7B1B - chains A and D of the 4 polymer chains in the assembly; structure by electron microscopy, 4.23 A resolution (low resolution: residue-level contacts below are approximate; hydrogen-bond / salt-bridge calls are withheld).

# Chain A
Molecule: Toll-like receptor
Organism: Aedes aegypti
UniProt: A0A6I8TEX2 (A0A6I8TEX2_AEDAE); residue numbers follow UniProt; this construct covers 28-789
Amino-acid sequence (768 residues; each row starts with the number of its first residue):
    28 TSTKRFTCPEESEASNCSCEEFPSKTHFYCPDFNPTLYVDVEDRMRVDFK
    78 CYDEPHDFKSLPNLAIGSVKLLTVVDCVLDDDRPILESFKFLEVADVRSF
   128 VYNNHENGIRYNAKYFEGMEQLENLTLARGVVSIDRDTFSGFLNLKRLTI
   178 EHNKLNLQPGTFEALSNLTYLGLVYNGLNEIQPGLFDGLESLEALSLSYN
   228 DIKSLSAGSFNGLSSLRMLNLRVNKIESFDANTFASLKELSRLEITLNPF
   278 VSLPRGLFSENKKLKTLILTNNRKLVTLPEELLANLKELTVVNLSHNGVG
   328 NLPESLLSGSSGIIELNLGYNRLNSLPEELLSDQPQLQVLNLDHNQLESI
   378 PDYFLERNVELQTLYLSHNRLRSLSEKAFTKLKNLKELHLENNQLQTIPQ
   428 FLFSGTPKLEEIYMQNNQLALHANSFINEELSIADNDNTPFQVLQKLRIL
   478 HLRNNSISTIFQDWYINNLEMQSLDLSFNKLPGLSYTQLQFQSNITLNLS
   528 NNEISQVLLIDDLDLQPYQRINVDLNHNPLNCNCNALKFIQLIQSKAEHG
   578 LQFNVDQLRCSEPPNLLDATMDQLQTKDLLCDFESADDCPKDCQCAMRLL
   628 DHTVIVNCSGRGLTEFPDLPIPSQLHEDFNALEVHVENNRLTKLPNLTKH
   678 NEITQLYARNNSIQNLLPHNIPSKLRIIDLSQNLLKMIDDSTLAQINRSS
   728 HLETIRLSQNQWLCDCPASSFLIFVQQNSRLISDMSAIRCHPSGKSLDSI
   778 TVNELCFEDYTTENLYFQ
Unresolved in the structure: 28-30, 785-795
Construct notes: expression tag (790-795)
Disulfides: Cys35-Cys46, Cys44-Cys57, Cys78-Cys104, Cys559-Cys587, Cys561-Cys608, Cys616-Cys622, Cys620-Cys635, Cys741-Cys767, Cys743-Cys783
Glycans and other covalent adducts: N-acetylglucosamine (NAG) linked to Asn151, Asn194, Asn481, Asn521, Asn634, Asn687
From the paper describing this entry:
  - post-translational modification sites: Asn521

# Chain D
Molecule: Aael013433-pa
Organism: Aedes aegypti
UniProt: Q16J57 (Q16J57_AEDAE); residues 1-102 here correspond to UniProt positions 142-243 (UniProt number = residue number + 141)
Amino-acid sequence (112 residues; numbered 1 to 112; the number before each row is that of its first residue):
     1 SDTANAPFLCESEQLLIHPKEELSRNNSMVWIVNTKDYKQGVRIEKCLKR
    51 QLGKPCNFCDADTECKQLFHYRTLVAVDKVTKKPYKEQVLLPSCCKCAKI
   101 LSTGWSHPQFEK
Unresolved in the structure: 1-5, 105-112
Construct notes: expression tag (103-112)
Disulfides: Cys10-Cys65, Cys47-Cys95, Cys56-Cys97

# How chain A and chain D interact
Pairs across the interface (5; chain A residue first):
  Glu48(A) - Lys86(D)
  Phe49(A) - Lys86(D)
  Phe49(A) - Gln88(D)
  Met245(A) - Gly104(D)
  Asn247(A) - Gly104(D)
Interface residues without a listed pair, chain A (5 interface residues in all): His54
Interface residues without a listed pair, chain D (4 interface residues in all): Tyr71
Interface features reported in the paper:
  - specific contacts: His54(A)-Tyr71(D)

# Summary
Chain A and chain D form an interface of 5 and 4 residues respectively. The paper describes a contact between
His54(A) and Tyr71(D). N-acetylglucosamine is covalently linked to Asn151(A), Asn194(A), Asn481(A), Asn521(A),
Asn634(A) and Asn687(A). From the paper: a modification site at Asn521(A).
Chain A is Toll-like receptor and chain D is Aael013433-pa, both from Aedes aegypti; the structure, Cryo-EM of
Aedes Aegypti Toll5A dimer bound to Spz1C, was determined by electron microscopy together with 7B1C and 7B1D
from the same study.
